1FDV - chains A and B; structure by X-ray diffraction, 3.10 A resolution.

Chain A (and B):
Name: 17-beta-hydroxysteroid dehydrogenase
Organism: Homo sapiens
Notes: EC 1.1.1.62; chain B of this document is another copy of the same molecule, construct and numbering; everything in this record applies to it too
UniProtKB: P14061 (DHB1_HUMAN); numbering as in UniProt (aligned over 1-327)
Amino-acid sequence (327 residues; row label = number of the first residue in the row):
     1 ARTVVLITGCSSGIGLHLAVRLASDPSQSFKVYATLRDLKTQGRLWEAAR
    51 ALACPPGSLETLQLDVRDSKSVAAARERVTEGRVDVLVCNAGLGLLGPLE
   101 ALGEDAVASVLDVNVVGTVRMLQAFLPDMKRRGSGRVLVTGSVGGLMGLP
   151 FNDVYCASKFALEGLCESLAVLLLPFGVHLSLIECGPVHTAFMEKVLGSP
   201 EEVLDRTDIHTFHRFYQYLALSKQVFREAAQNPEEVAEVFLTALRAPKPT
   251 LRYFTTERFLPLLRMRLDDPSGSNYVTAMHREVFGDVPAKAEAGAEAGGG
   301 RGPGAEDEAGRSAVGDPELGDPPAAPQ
Not modelled in the structure: 286-327 (chain B: 191-201, 287-327)
Construct notes: engineered mutation Leu221 (His in P14061); conflict Arg301 (Ala in P14061)
Residues lining bound ligands: NAD (nicotinamide-adenine-dinucleotide): Gly9, Cys10, Ser11, Ser12, Gly13, Ile14, Arg37, Leu64, Asp65, Val66, Arg67, Asn90, Ala91, Gly92, Leu93, Val113, Thr140, Gly141, Ser142, Tyr155, Lys159, Cys185, Gly186, Pro187, Val188, Thr190, Ala191, Phe192, Lys195, Phe226

Interface between chain A and chain B:
Contacting residue pairs (93):
  Ser69(A) with Glu104(B), hydrogen bond
  Leu99(A) with Leu122(B), hydrophobic; Gln123(B); Leu169(B), hydrophobic
  Glu100(A) with Gln123(B); Pro127(B); Lys130(B), salt bridge
  Leu102(A) with Gln123(B)
  Glu104(A) with Ser69(B), hydrogen bond; Arg120(B), salt bridge
  Leu111(A) with Val115(B), hydrophobic
  Val116(A) with Leu111(B), hydrophobic
  Arg120(A) with Glu104(B), salt bridge
  Gln123(A) with Leu99(B); Glu100(B); Leu102(B)
  Pro127(A) with Glu100(B)
  Lys130(A) with Glu100(B), salt bridge; Thr211(B)
  Arg131(A) with Asp208(B)
  Met147(A) with Glu167(B)
  Gly148(A) with Glu167(B), hydrogen bond (backbone-side chain); Ser168(B)
  Leu149(A) with Ser168(B), hydrogen bond (backbone-side chain)
  Pro150(A) with Val171(B), hydrophobic
  Phe151(A) with Leu172(B), hydrophobic
  Asp153(A) with Leu165(B); Ser168(B); Leu169(B)
  Cys156(A) with Ser168(B)
  Ala157(A) with Ala161(B)
  Phe160(A) with Phe160(B); Gly164(B)
  Ala161(A) with Ala157(B); Ala161(B), hydrophobic
  Glu163(A) with Phe160(B)
  Gly164(A) with Cys156(B); Phe160(B)
  Leu165(A) with Asp153(B); Ala157(B)
  Glu167(A) with Met147(B); Gly148(B), hydrogen bond (side chain-backbone); Phe160(B); Arg266(B), salt bridge; Tyr275(B)
  Ser168(A) with Gly148(B); Leu149(B), hydrogen bond (side chain-backbone); Pro150(B); Asp153(B); Cys156(B), hydrogen bond
  Leu169(A) with Leu99(B), hydrophobic; Asp153(B)
  Ala170(A) with Val276(B)
  Val171(A) with Val276(B), hydrophobic; Met279(B); His280(B), hydrogen bond (backbone-side chain)
  Leu172(A) with Phe151(B), hydrophobic
  Pro175(A) with Arg214(B); His280(B)
  Phe176(A) with Asp208(B); Thr211(B)
  Asp208(A) with Lys130(B); Phe176(B)
  Thr211(A) with Lys130(B); Phe176(B)
  Arg214(A) with Pro175(B)
  Thr250(A) with Ser271(B); Ser273(B)
  Leu251(A) with Ser271(B), hydrogen bond (backbone-backbone); Gly272(B); Val276(B), hydrophobic
  Arg252(A) with Arg266(B); Pro270(B); Ser271(B), hydrogen bond (backbone-backbone); Gly272(B)
  Arg266(A) with Glu167(B), salt bridge; Arg252(B)
  Leu267(A) with Leu267(B)
  Pro270(A) with Arg252(B)
  Ser271(A) with Thr250(B); Leu251(B), hydrogen bond (backbone-backbone); Arg252(B), hydrogen bond (backbone-backbone)
  Gly272(A) with Arg252(B)
  Ser273(A) with Thr250(B)
  Tyr275(A) with Glu167(B); Val171(B), hydrophobic
  Val276(A) with Ala170(B); Val171(B), hydrophobic; Leu251(B), hydrophobic
  Met279(A) with Val171(B)
  His280(A) with Val171(B), hydrogen bond (side chain-backbone); Leu174(B); Pro175(B)
Other interface residues (no listed pair), chain A (59 interface residues in all): Val107, Val115, Val119, Leu146, Asn152, Val154, Leu174, His210, Phe254, Phe284
Other interface residues (no listed pair), chain B (63 interface residues in all): Ala101, Val107, Val116, Val119, Arg131, Leu146, Asn152, Glu163, Arg206, His210, Lys248, Phe254, Thr277, Phe284

Summary:
Chain A and chain B form an interface of 59 and 63 residues respectively, with 13 hydrogen bonds and 6 salt
bridges. Polar pairs include Glu100(A)-Lys130(B), Glu104(A)-Arg120(B) and Glu167(A)-Arg266(B). Bound to chain
A: NAD.
Both chains are 17-beta-hydroxysteroid dehydrogenase (Homo sapiens). Entry 1FDV (Human
17-beta-hydroxysteroid-dehydrogenase type 1 mutant H221L complexed with nad+) was determined by X-ray
diffraction (same publication as 1FDU and 1FDW).
